Entry 1RPH (X-ray diffraction, 2.20 A resolution); this record covers chain A.

# Chain A
Molecule: Ribonuclease A
Source organism: Bos taurus
Notes: EC 3.1.27.5
UniProt: P61823 (RNAS1_BOVIN); residues 1-124 here correspond to UniProt positions 27-150 (UniProt number = residue number + 26)
Chain sequence (124 residues; row label = number of the first residue in the row):
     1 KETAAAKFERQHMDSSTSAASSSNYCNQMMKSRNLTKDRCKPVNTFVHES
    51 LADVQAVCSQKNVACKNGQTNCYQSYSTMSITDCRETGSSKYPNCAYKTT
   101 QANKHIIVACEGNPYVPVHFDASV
Curated features (UniProtKB/Swiss-Prot):
  - active site: His12 (Proton acceptor), His119 (Proton donor)
  - binding site (substrate): Lys7, Arg10, Lys41 to Thr45, Lys66, Arg85
  - glycosylation: Lys1 (N-linked (Glc) (glycation) lysine), Lys7 (N-linked (Glc) (glycation) lysine), Asn34 (N-linked (GlcNAc...) asparagine), Lys37 (N-linked (Glc) (glycation) lysine), Lys41 (N-linked (Glc) (glycation) lysine)
Disulfides: Cys26-Cys84, Cys40-Cys95, Cys58-Cys110, Cys65-Cys72

# Overview
Curated annotation (UniProt) lists active-site residues His12 and His119 and 9 substrate-binding residues.
Chain A is Ribonuclease A (Bos taurus); the structure, Structures of rnase A complexed with 3'-cmp and d(cpa):
active site conformation and conserved water molecules, was determined by X-ray diffraction, deposited
together with 1RPF and 1RPG.
